Entry 2ITD (X-ray diffraction, 2.70 A resolution); this record covers chains B and C of the 3 polymer chains in the assembly.

== Chain B ==
Molecule: antibody Fab fragment light chain
From: Mus musculus
Notes: antibody fragment or engineered binder
Amino-acid sequence (212 residues; row label = number of the first residue in the row):
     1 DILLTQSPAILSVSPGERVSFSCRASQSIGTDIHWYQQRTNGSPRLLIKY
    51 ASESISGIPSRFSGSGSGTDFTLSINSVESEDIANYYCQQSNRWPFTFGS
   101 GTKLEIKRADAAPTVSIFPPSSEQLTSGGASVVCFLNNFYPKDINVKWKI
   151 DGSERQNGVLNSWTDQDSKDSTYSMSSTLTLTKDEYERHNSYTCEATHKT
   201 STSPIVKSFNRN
Disulfides: C23-C88, C134-C194

== Chain C ==
Molecule: Voltage-gated potassium channel
From: Streptomyces lividans
Reference sequence: P0A334 (KCSA_STRLI); residues 1-124 here = UniProt positions 1-124
Amino-acid sequence (124 residues; numbered 1 to 124; the number before each row is that of its first residue):
     1 MAPMLSGLLARLVKLLLGRHGSALHWRAAGAATVLLVIVLLAGSYLAVLA
    51 ERGAPGAQLITYPRALWWSVETATTVGYGDLYPVTLWGRCVAVVVMVAGI
   101 TSFGLVTAALATWFVGREQERRGH
Not modelled in the structure: 1-21
Differences from the reference sequence: engineered mutation C90 (Leu in P0A334)
Ion coordination: barium ion site 1 near T75 (its only coordinating residue here); barium ion site 2 near G77 (its only coordinating residue here)
Reported in the primary citation:
  - barium ion coordination: G77
  - conformationally variable residues (side-chain flip): V76, G77

== How chain B and chain C interact ==
Residue-residue contacts (19; chain B residue first):
  D1(B) with P55(C)
  D32(B) with R64(C), salt bridge
  S91(B) with I60(C)
  N92(B) with Q58(C); I60(C); R64(C)
  R93(B) with G56(C), hydrogen bond (side chain-backbone); A57(C); Q58(C); I60(C)
  W94(B) with R52(C); G53(C); A54(C); P55(C); G56(C), hydrogen bond (backbone-backbone); A57(C), hydrogen bond (backbone-backbone); I60(C)
  F96(B) with R52(C); I60(C), hydrophobic
Other interface residues (no listed pair), chain B (8 interface residues in all): Y50

== Overview ==
8 residues of chain B and 9 residues of chain C are in contact, with 3 hydrogen bonds and 1 salt bridge. Among
the polar pairs are D32(B)-R64(C), R93(B)-G56(C) and W94(B)-G56(C). From the paper: barium ion coordination by
G77(C); conformational variability at V76(C) and G77(C).
Chain B is antibody Fab fragment light chain (Mus musculus) and chain C is Voltage-gated potassium channel
(Streptomyces lividans); the structure, Potassium Channel KcsA-Fab complex in Barium Chloride, was determined
by X-ray diffraction together with 2ITC and 2NLJ from the same study.
